8TLT - chains E and G of the 8 polymer chains in the assembly; structure by electron microscopy, 2.85 A resolution.

== Chain E ==
Molecule: DNA polymerase zeta processivity subunit
From: Saccharomyces cerevisiae
Reference sequence: P38927 (REV7_YEAST); residues 1-245 here = UniProt positions 1-245
Chain sequence (245 residues; each row starts with the number of its first residue):
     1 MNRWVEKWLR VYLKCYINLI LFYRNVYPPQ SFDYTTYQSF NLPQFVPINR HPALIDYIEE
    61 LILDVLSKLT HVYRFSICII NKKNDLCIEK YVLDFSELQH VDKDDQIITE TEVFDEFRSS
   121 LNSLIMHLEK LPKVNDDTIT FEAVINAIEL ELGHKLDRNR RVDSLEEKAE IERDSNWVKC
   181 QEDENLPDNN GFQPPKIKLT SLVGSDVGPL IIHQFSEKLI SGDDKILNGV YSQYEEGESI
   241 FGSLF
Unresolved in the structure: 104-106, 236-245

== Chain G ==
Molecule: DNA polymerase delta subunit 3
From: Saccharomyces cerevisiae
Reference sequence: P47110 (DPOD3_YEAST); residues 1-350 here = UniProt positions 1-350
Chain sequence (350 residues; numbered 1 to 350; the number before each row is that of its first residue):
     1 MDQKASYFIN EKLFTEVKPV LFTDLIHHLK IGPSMAKKLM FDYYKQTTNA KYNCVVICCY
    61 KDQTIKIIHD LSNIPQQDSI IDCFIYAFNP MDSFIPYYDI IDQKDCLTIK NSYELKVSES
   121 SKIIERTKTL EEKSKPLVRP TARSKTTPEE TTGRKSKSKD MGLRSTALLA KMKKDRDDKE
   181 TSRQNELRKR KEENLQKINK QNPEREAQMK ELNNLFVEDD LDTEEVNGGS KPNSPKETDS
   241 NDKDKNNDDL EDLLETTAED SLMDVPKIQQ TKPSETEHSK EPKSEEEPSS FIDEDGYIVT
   301 KRPATSTPPR KPSPVVKRAL SSSKKQETPS SNKRLKKQGT LESFFKRKAK
Unresolved in the structure: 119-350
Curated features (UniProtKB/Swiss-Prot):
  - modified residue: Thr223 (Phosphothreonine), Ser230 (Phosphoserine)

== How chain E and chain G interact ==
Residue-residue contacts - 14 pairs, chain E then chain G:
  Asp115(E) with Lys18(G)
  Arg118(E) with Lys18(G); Tyr97(G)
  Ser119(E) with Glu16(G); Val17(G); Lys18(G)
  Asn122(E) with Val17(G), hydrogen bond (side chain-backbone); Lys18(G); Met91(G)
  Ser123(E) with Val17(G)
  Met126(E) with Pro90(G)
  Glu129(E) with Met91(G); Asp92(G), hydrogen bond (side chain-backbone); Ser93(G), hydrogen bond (side chain-backbone)
Other interface residues (no listed pair), chain E (10 interface residues in all): Pro43, Phe45, Ile125
Other interface residues (no listed pair), chain G (9 interface residues in all): Ile95

== Summary ==
The interface between chain E and chain G involves 10 residues on one side and 9 on the other; the contacts
include 3 hydrogen bonds. Polar contacts include Asn122(E)-Val17(G), Glu129(E)-Asp92(G) and
Glu129(E)-Ser93(G).
Chain E is DNA polymerase zeta processivity subunit and chain G is DNA polymerase delta subunit 3, both from
Saccharomyces cerevisiae; the structure, Cryo-EM structure of Rev1(deltaN)-Polzeta-DNA-dCTP complex, was
determined by electron microscopy together with 8TLQ from the same study.
